7EO0 - chains 1 and 2 of the 6 polymer chains in the assembly; structure by electron microscopy, 3.75 A resolution.

# Chain 1
Molecule: O/tibet/99 VP1
From: Foot-and-mouth disease virus
Chain sequence (213 residues; each row starts with the number of its first residue):
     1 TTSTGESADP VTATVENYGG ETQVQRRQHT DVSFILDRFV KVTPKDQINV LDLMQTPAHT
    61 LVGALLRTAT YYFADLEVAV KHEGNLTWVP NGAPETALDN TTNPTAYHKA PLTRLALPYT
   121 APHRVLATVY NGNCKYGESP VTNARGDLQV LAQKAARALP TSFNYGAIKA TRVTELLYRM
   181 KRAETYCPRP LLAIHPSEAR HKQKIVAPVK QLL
Disordered / not traced: 1, 133-157, 209-213

# Chain 2
Molecule: O/tibet/99 VP2
From: Foot-and-mouth disease virus
Chain sequence (218 residues; numbered 1 to 218; the number before each row is that of its first residue):
     1 DKKTEETTLL EDRILTTRNG HTTSTTQSSV GVTYGYATAE DFVSGPNTSG LETRVVQAER
    61 FFKTHLFDWV TSDPFGRCYQ LELPTDHKGV YGSLTDSYAY MRNGWDVEVT AVGNQFNGGC
   121 LLVAMVPELC SIDKRGLYQL TLFPHQFINP RTNMTAHITV PFVGVNRYDQ YKVHKPWTLV
   181 VMVVAPLTVN TEGAPQIKVY ANIAPTNVHV AGEFPSKE
Disordered / not traced: 1-12, 218

# Interface between chain 1 and chain 2
Residue-residue contacts (46):
  Glu6(1) - Val30(2)
  Glu6(1) - Gln146(2)
  Glu6(1) - Phe147(2)
  Glu6(1) - Ile148(2)
  Glu6(1) - Thr152(2)
  Glu6(1) - Asn153(2)
  Ser7(1) - Val30(2)
  Ser7(1) - Thr33(2)
  Ser7(1) - Gln146(2)  hydrogen bond (backbone-side chain)
  Ala8(1) - His145(2)
  Thr70(1) - Pro127(2)
  Tyr71(1) - Glu128(2)  hydrogen bond
  Tyr71(1) - Val163(2)  hydrogen bond (side chain-backbone)
  Tyr71(1) - Gly164(2)
  His123(1) - Val165(2)
  His123(1) - Asn166(2)
  Arg124(1) - Asp41(2)  salt bridge
  Arg124(1) - Val165(2)  hydrogen bond (backbone-backbone)
  Arg124(1) - Arg167(2)
  Val125(1) - Val165(2)
  Val129(1) - Glu128(2)
  Val129(1) - Cys130(2)  hydrophobic
  Tyr130(1) - Glu128(2)
  Tyr130(1) - Cys130(2)
  Tyr130(1) - Asn166(2)
  Tyr130(1) - His174(2)  hydrogen bond
  Asn131(1) - Glu82(2)  hydrogen bond
  Asn131(1) - Glu128(2)
  Asn131(1) - His174(2)
  Asn131(1) - Lys175(2)  hydrogen bond (side chain-backbone)
  Gly132(1) - Val173(2)
  Gly132(1) - His174(2)
  Phe163(1) - Val165(2)  hydrophobic
  Cys187(1) - Tyr36(2)  hydrophobic
  Pro188(1) - Phe143(2)
  Arg189(1) - Pro127(2)  hydrogen bond (side chain-backbone)
  Arg189(1) - Leu142(2)
  Arg189(1) - Phe143(2)
  Pro190(1) - Gln139(2)
  Pro190(1) - Leu142(2)  hydrophobic
  Pro190(1) - Phe143(2)
  Leu191(1) - Gln139(2)
  Leu192(1) - Arg135(2)
  Ala193(1) - Arg135(2)  hydrogen bond (backbone-side chain)
  Ile194(1) - Arg135(2)
  His195(1) - Arg135(2)
Interface residues without a listed pair, chain 1 (24 interface residues in all): Leu126, Ala127
Interface residues without a listed pair, chain 2 (33 interface residues in all): Phe42, Leu129, Asp133, Gly136, Asn149, Asp169, Thr178

# Summary
Chain 1 and chain 2 form an interface of 24 and 33 residues respectively; the contacts include 9 hydrogen
bonds and 1 salt bridge. Polar contacts include Arg124(1)-Asp41(2), Ser7(1)-Gln146(2) and Tyr71(1)-Glu128(2).
Chain 1 is O/tibet/99 VP1 and chain 2 is O/tibet/99 VP2, both from Foot-and-mouth disease virus; the
structure, Foot and mouth disease virus O/tibet/99-bound the single chain fragmen antibody C4, was determined
by electron microscopy.
